PDB entry 7BZG | X-ray diffraction, 2.90 A resolution | chains A and B of the 4 polymer chains in the assembly

[Chain A (and B)]
Name: HTH-type transcriptional activator HxlR
Source organism: Bacillus subtilis (strain 168)
Notes: chain B of this document is another copy of the same molecule, construct and numbering; everything in this record applies to it too
Reference sequence: P42406 (HXLR_BACSU); numbering as in UniProt (aligned over 1-120)
Amino-acid sequence (123 residues; each row starts with the number of its first residue; numbers below 1 keep their minus sign (Gly-2 is residue -2)):
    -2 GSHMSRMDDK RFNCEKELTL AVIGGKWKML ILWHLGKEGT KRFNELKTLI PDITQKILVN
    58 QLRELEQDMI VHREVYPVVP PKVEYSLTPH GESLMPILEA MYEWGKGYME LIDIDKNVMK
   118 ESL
Unresolved in the structure: -2 to 1, 112-120
Construct notes: expression tag (-2 to 0)
Glycans and other covalent adducts: formyl group (FOR) linked to Cys11, Lys13
Small-molecule neighbours: PE8 (3,6,9,12,15,18,21-heptaoxatricosane-1,23-diol): Val76, Pro77, Pro78
From the paper describing this entry:
  - binding site for formyl group: Cys11, Lys13
  - contacts within the chain: Cys11-Lys13
  - conformationally variable residues (helix shift, side-chain flip): Phe9, Cys11, Lys13, Met26, Tyr99
  - self-association interface (contacts with another copy of this molecule): Met26, Tyr99
  - mutagenesis - C11A: abolished binding to 0.6 mM FA
  - mutagenesis - C11A: abolished signaling in response to 0.6 mM FA

[Interface between chain A and chain B]
Pairs across the interface (66):
  Met4(A) - Tyr105(B)  hydrophobic
  Asn10(A) - Trp24(B)
  Asn10(A) - Leu27(B)
  Asn10(A) - Asp49(B)
  Glu12(A) - Tyr99(B)
  Glu12(A) - Gly102(B)
  Glu12(A) - Lys103(B)
  Glu12(A) - Met106(B)
  Lys13(A) - Met26(B)
  Lys13(A) - Trp30(B)
  Lys13(A) - Leu95(B)
  Lys13(A) - Met98(B)
  Lys13(A) - Tyr99(B)
  Glu14(A) - Met26(B)
  Glu14(A) - Leu27(B)
  Leu15(A) - Gly102(B)
  Leu15(A) - Tyr105(B)  hydrophobic
  Leu15(A) - Met106(B)
  Thr16(A) - Met98(B)  hydrogen bond (side chain-backbone)
  Thr16(A) - Trp101(B)
  Thr16(A) - Gly102(B)  hydrogen bond (side chain-backbone)
  Leu17(A) - Leu17(B)  hydrophobic
  Leu17(A) - Gly21(B)
  Leu17(A) - Met26(B)  hydrophobic
  Gly21(A) - Leu17(B)
  Lys23(A) - Glu14(B)
  Trp24(A) - Asn10(B)
  Met26(A) - Lys13(B)
  Met26(A) - Glu14(B)
  Met26(A) - Leu17(B)  hydrophobic
  Leu27(A) - Asn10(B)
  Leu27(A) - Cys11(B)  hydrophobic
  Trp30(A) - Lys13(B)
  Asp49(A) - Asn10(B)
  Asp65(A) - Tyr105(B)  hydrogen bond (backbone-side chain)
  Met66(A) - Ile109(B)  hydrophobic
  His87(A) - Leu108(B)
  Ser90(A) - Trp101(B)  hydrogen bond
  Leu91(A) - Trp101(B)  hydrophobic
  Ile94(A) - Ala97(B)
  Ile94(A) - Met98(B)  hydrophobic
  Ile94(A) - Trp101(B)  hydrophobic
  Leu95(A) - Lys13(B)
  Ala97(A) - Ile94(B)
  Met98(A) - Glu12(B)
  Met98(A) - Lys13(B)
  Met98(A) - Thr16(B)  hydrogen bond (backbone-side chain)
  Met98(A) - Leu17(B)
  Met98(A) - Ile94(B)  hydrophobic
  Tyr99(A) - Glu12(B)
  Tyr99(A) - Lys13(B)
  Trp101(A) - Thr16(B)
  Trp101(A) - Ser90(B)  hydrogen bond
  Trp101(A) - Leu91(B)  hydrophobic
  Trp101(A) - Ile94(B)  hydrophobic
  Gly102(A) - Glu12(B)
  Gly102(A) - Leu15(B)
  Gly102(A) - Thr16(B)  hydrogen bond (backbone-side chain)
  Lys103(A) - Glu12(B)
  Tyr105(A) - Leu15(B)  hydrophobic
  Tyr105(A) - Asp65(B)  hydrogen bond (side chain-backbone)
  Met106(A) - Glu12(B)
  Leu108(A) - Met66(B)  hydrophobic
  Leu108(A) - His87(B)
  Ile109(A) - Ser2(B)
  Ile109(A) - Met66(B)  hydrophobic
Also at the interface, not in a pair above, chain A (36 interface residues in all): Cys11, Val19, Ile20, Ile67
Also at the interface, not in a pair above, chain B (34 interface residues in all): Val19, Ile67

[Summary]
Chain A and chain B form an interface of 36 and 34 residues respectively; the contacts include 8 hydrogen
bonds. Among the polar pairs are Thr16(A)-Met98(B), Thr16(A)-Gly102(B) and Asp65(A)-Tyr105(B). Chain A binds
compound PE8. From the paper: a binding site for formyl group at Cys11(A) and Lys13(A); C11A of chain A
abolishes binding to 0.6 mM FA.
Both chains are HTH-type transcriptional activator HxlR (Bacillus subtilis (strain 168)). Entry 7BZG
(Structure of Bacillus subtilis HxlR, wild type in complex with formaldehyde and DNA) was determined by X-ray
diffraction (same publication as 7BZE).
